Entry 4PVS (X-ray diffraction, 1.84 A resolution); this record covers chains A and B.

[Chain A (and B)]
Name: Isoaspartyl peptidase/L-asparaginase
From: Homo sapiens
Notes: EC 3.4.19.5, 3.5.1.1; chain B of this document is another copy of the same molecule, construct and numbering; everything in this record applies to it too
UniProt: Q7L266 (ASGL1_HUMAN); residue numbers follow UniProt; this construct covers 1-308
Sequence (310 residues; numbered -1 to 308; the number before each row is that of its first residue; numbers below 1 keep their minus sign (Gly-1 is residue -1)):
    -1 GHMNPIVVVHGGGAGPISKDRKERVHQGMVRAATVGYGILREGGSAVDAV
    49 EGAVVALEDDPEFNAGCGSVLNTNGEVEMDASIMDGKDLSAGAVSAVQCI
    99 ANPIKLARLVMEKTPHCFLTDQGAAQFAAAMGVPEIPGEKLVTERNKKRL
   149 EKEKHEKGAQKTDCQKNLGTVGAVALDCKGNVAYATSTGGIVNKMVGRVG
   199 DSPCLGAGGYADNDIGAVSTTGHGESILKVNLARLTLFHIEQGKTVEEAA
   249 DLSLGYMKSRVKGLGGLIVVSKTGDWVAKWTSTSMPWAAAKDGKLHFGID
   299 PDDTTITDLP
Unresolved in the structure: -1, 154-167
Construct notes: expression tag (-1 to 0)
Metal / ion sites: Na+: Leu55, Glu56, Asp58, Phe61, Ala63, Cys65
Small-molecule neighbours: aspartic acid (ASP): Asp78, Thr168, Thr186, Gly188, Ile189, Arg196, Gly198, Asp199, Ser200, Thr219, Gly220, Gly222, Ile225
Curated features (UniProtKB/Swiss-Prot):
  - active site: Thr168 (Nucleophile)
  - binding site (substrate): Arg196 to Asp199, Thr219 to Gly222
  - modified residue: Met1 (N-acetylmethionine)
  - natural variant: Gly178 (G178R: Found in a large family with early-onset recessive retinal degeneration)
  - mutagenesis: Thr168 (T168A/C: Abolishes activation by autocleavage. Abolishes enzyme activity; T168S: Strongly reduced enzyme activity)
Reported in the primary citation:
  - catalytic residues: Asn62, Thr168, Thr219, Gly220 (proposed by the authors, not directly observed)
  - catalytic residues: Thr186 (by similarity / conservation)
  - binding site for aspartic acid: Thr168, Arg196, Asp199, Thr219, Gly220, Gly222
  - contacts within the chain: Asn62-Gly187, Asn62-Gly188
  - Na+ coordination: Leu55 to Cys65
  - conformationally variable residues: Gly9

[How chain A and chain B interact]
Pairs across the interface - 83 pairs, chain A then chain B:
  Met82(A) - Lys227(B)
  Gly84(A) - Arg258(B)  hydrogen bond (backbone-side chain)
  Lys85(A) - Arg258(B)  hydrogen bond (backbone-side chain)
  Asp86(A) - Val259(B)
  Leu87(A) - Lys227(B)
  Leu87(A) - Tyr254(B)
  Leu87(A) - Arg258(B)
  Leu87(A) - Val259(B)  hydrophobic
  Ser88(A) - Lys227(B)
  Ala94(A) - Thr118(B)
  Thr112(A) - Met193(B)
  Pro113(A) - Glu223(B)
  His114(A) - Lys192(B)
  His114(A) - Met193(B)  hydrogen bond (side chain-backbone)
  His114(A) - Arg196(B)
  His114(A) - Glu223(B)  salt bridge
  Cys115(A) - Glu223(B)
  Cys115(A) - Leu226(B)  hydrophobic
  Cys115(A) - Lys227(B)
  Phe116(A) - Arg196(B)
  Phe116(A) - Val197(B)  hydrogen bond (backbone-backbone)
  Leu117(A) - Gly195(B)
  Leu117(A) - Arg196(B)
  Thr118(A) - Ala94(B)
  Thr118(A) - Thr118(B)  hydrogen bond
  Thr118(A) - Gly195(B)  hydrogen bond (backbone-backbone)
  Thr118(A) - Val197(B)
  Asp119(A) - Asp119(B)
  Asp119(A) - Gln120(B)  hydrogen bond (side chain-backbone)
  Gln120(A) - Asp119(B)  hydrogen bond (backbone-side chain)
  Gln120(A) - Gln120(B)
  Gly121(A) - Val194(B)
  Gly121(A) - Gly195(B)
  Gln124(A) - Val194(B)
  Phe125(A) - Met193(B)  hydrophobic
  Met193(A) - Thr112(B)
  Met193(A) - His114(B)  hydrogen bond (backbone-side chain)
  Val194(A) - Leu117(B)
  Val194(A) - Gly121(B)
  Val194(A) - Gln124(B)
  Gly195(A) - Phe116(B)
  Gly195(A) - Leu117(B)
  Gly195(A) - Thr118(B)  hydrogen bond (backbone-backbone)
  Arg196(A) - His114(B)
  Arg196(A) - Phe116(B)
  Arg196(A) - Leu117(B)
  Val197(A) - Phe116(B)  hydrogen bond (backbone-backbone)
  Val197(A) - Thr118(B)
  Leu203(A) - Leu226(B)
  Leu203(A) - Asn229(B)  hydrogen bond (backbone-side chain)
  Gly204(A) - Asn229(B)
  Tyr208(A) - Lys227(B)  hydrogen bond (side chain-backbone)
  Tyr208(A) - Val228(B)
  Asp210(A) - Tyr254(B)
  Asp210(A) - Arg258(B)  salt bridge
  Glu223(A) - Pro113(B)
  Glu223(A) - His114(B)  salt bridge
  Glu223(A) - Cys115(B)
  Leu226(A) - Cys115(B)  hydrophobic
  Leu226(A) - Leu203(B)
  Lys227(A) - Met82(B)
  Lys227(A) - Leu87(B)
  Lys227(A) - Cys115(B)
  Lys227(A) - Leu203(B)
  Lys227(A) - Tyr208(B)  hydrogen bond (backbone-side chain)
  Val228(A) - Tyr208(B)
  Asn229(A) - Leu203(B)  hydrogen bond (side chain-backbone)
  Asn229(A) - Gly204(B)
  Asn229(A) - Asn229(B)
  Asn229(A) - Arg232(B)
  Arg232(A) - Phe236(B)
  Phe236(A) - Phe236(B)  hydrophobic
  Phe236(A) - Gln240(B)
  Gln240(A) - Phe236(B)
  Gln240(A) - Gln240(B)  hydrogen bond
  Tyr254(A) - Leu87(B)
  Tyr254(A) - Asp210(B)  hydrogen bond
  Arg258(A) - Gly84(B)  hydrogen bond (side chain-backbone)
  Arg258(A) - Lys85(B)  hydrogen bond (side chain-backbone)
  Arg258(A) - Leu87(B)
  Arg258(A) - Asp210(B)  salt bridge
  Arg258(A) - Asp212(B)  salt bridge
  Val259(A) - Asp86(B)
Also at the interface, not in a pair above, chain A (47 interface residues in all): Ala89, Ser93, Lys192, Cys202, Asn211, Asp212, Leu233, Glu239
Also at the interface, not in a pair above, chain B (45 interface residues in all): Ser88, Ser93, Phe125, Cys202, Asn211, Leu233

[In short]
47 residues of chain A face 45 of chain B across their interface; the contacts include 19 hydrogen bonds and 5
salt bridges. Polar pairs include His114(A)-Glu223(B), Asp210(A)-Arg258(B) and Arg258(A)-Asp212(B). The paper
reports catalytic residues Asn62(A), Thr168(A) and Thr219(A) among others; a binding site for aspartic acid at
Thr168(A), Arg196(A) and Asp199(A) among others.
Both chains are Isoaspartyl peptidase/L-asparaginase (Homo sapiens). Entry 4PVS (Crystal structure of
fully-cleaved human l-asparaginase protein in complex with l-aspartate) was determined by X-ray diffraction,
deposited together with 4PVP, 4PVQ and 4PVR.
